Entry 9QC3 (X-ray diffraction, 2.28 A resolution); this record covers chain A.

[Chain A]
Molecule: Lysine--tRNA ligase 1
Source organism: Mycobacterium tuberculosis
Notes: EC 6.1.1.6
UniProtKB: P9WFU9 (SYK1_MYCTU); numbering as in UniProt (aligned over 1-505)
Sequence (526 residues; numbered -20 to 505; the number before each row is that of its first residue; numbers below 1 keep their minus sign (Met-20 is residue -20)):
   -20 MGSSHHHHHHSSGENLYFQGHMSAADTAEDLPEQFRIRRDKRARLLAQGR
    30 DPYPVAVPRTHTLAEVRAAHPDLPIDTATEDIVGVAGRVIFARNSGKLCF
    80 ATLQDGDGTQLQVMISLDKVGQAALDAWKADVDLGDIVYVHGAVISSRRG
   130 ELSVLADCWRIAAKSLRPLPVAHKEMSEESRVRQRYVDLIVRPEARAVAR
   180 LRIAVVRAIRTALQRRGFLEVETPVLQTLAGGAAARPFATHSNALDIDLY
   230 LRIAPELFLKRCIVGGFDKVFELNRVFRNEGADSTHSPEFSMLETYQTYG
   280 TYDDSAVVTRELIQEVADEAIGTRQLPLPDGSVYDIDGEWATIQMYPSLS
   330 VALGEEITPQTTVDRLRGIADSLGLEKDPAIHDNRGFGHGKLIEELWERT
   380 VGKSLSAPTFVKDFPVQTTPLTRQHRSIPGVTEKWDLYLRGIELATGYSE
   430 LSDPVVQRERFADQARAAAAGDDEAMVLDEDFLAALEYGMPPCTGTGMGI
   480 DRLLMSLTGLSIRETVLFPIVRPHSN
Not modelled in the structure: -20 to 11, 128-129, 151-154, 354-365, 447-454, 500-505
Sequence notes: initiating methionine (-20); expression tag (-19 to 0)
Curated features (UniProtKB/Swiss-Prot):
  - binding site (Mg(2+)): Asp415, Glu422
Residues lining bound ligands:
  - A1I50 (2-azanyl-4-methoxy-6-[(1R,2S)-2-oxidanylcycloheptyl]-7H-pyrrolo[3,4-d]pyrimidin-5-one): Arg257, Thr264, His265, Ser266, Phe269, Met271, Glu422, Leu423, Ala424, Thr425, Gly476, Met477, Gly478, Asp480, Arg481, Ile491
  - lysine (LYS): Gly211, Ala212, Ala233, Glu235, Arg257, Met271, Glu273, Tyr275, Thr425, Tyr427, Glu429, Gly474, Thr475, Gly476

[Summary]
Ligands of chain A: lysine and compound A1I50. Curated annotation (UniProt) lists Mg2+-binding residues Asp415
and Glu422.
Chain A is Lysine--tRNA ligase 1 (Mycobacterium tuberculosis); the structure, CRYSTAL STRUCTURE OF LYSYL-TRNA
SYNTHETASE FROM Mycobacterium tuberculosis COMPLEXED WITH L-LYSINE AND INHIBITOR DDD01993593, was determined
by X-ray diffraction (same publication as 9QBR, 9QC4, 9QDJ, 9QEA and 9QEI).
